Entry 8HH4 (electron microscopy, 3.10 A resolution); this record covers chains C and G of the 7 polymer chains in the assembly.

Chain C:
Molecule: ATP synthase subunit alpha
Organism: Bacillus sp. PS3
Notes: EC 7.1.2.2
Reference sequence: A0A0M3VGF9 (A0A0M3VGF9_BACP3); residue numbers follow UniProt; this construct covers 1-502
Amino-acid sequence (502 residues; each row starts with the number of its first residue):
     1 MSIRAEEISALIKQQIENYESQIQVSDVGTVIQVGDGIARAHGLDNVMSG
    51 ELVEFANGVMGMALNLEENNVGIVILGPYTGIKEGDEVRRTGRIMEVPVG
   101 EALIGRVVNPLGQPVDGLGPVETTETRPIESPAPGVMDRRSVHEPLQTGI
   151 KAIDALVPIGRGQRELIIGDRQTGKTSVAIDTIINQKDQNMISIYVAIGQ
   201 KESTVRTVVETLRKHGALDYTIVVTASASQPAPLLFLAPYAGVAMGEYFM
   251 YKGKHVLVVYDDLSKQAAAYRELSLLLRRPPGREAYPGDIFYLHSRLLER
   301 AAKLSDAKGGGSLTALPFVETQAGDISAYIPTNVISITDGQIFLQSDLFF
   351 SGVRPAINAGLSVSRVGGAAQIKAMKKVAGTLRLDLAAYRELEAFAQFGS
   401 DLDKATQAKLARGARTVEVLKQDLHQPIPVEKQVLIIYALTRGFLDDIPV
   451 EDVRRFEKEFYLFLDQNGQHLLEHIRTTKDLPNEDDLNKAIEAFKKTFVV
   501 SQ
Not modelled in the structure: 1-23, 502
Differences from the reference sequence: conflict P132 (Arg in A0A0M3VGF9), S193 (Cys in A0A0M3VGF9), F463 (Trp in A0A0M3VGF9)
Metal / ion sites: Mg2+: T176 (together with ATP)
Small-molecule neighbours: ATP (adenosine-5'-triphosphate): D170, R171, Q172, T173, G174, K175, T176, S177, F349, R354, P355, Q422, D423, L424

Chain G:
Molecule: ATP synthase gamma chain
Organism: Bacillus sp. PS3
Reference sequence: A0A0M4TPJ7 (A0A0M4TPJ7_BACP3); residues 1-285 here = UniProt positions 1-285
Amino-acid sequence (285 residues; each row starts with the number of its first residue):
     1 MASLRDIKTRINATKKTSQITKAMEMVSTSKLNRAEQNAKSFVPYMEKIQ
    51 EVVANVALGAGGASHPMLVSRPVKKTGYLVITSDRGLAGAYNSNVLRLVY
   101 QTIQKRHASPDEYAIIVIGRVGLSFFRKRNMPVILDITRLPDQPSFADIK
   151 EIARKTVGLFADGTFDELYMYYNHYVSAIQQEVTERKLLPLTDLAENKQR
   201 TVYEFEPSQEEILDVLLPQYAESLIYGALLDAKASEHAARMTAMKNATDN
   251 ANELIRTLTLSYNRARQAAITQEITEIVAGANALQ
Not modelled in the structure: 1, 285

How chain C and chain G interact:
Pairs across the interface (10; chain C residue first):
  R278(C) - A283(G)  hydrogen bond (side chain-backbone)
  R278(C) - L284(G)
  R279(C) - L284(G)
  P280(C) - L284(G)  hydrophobic
  E284(C) - E276(G)  hydrogen bond (backbone-side chain)
  D325(C) - R5(G)  salt bridge
  S327(C) - R5(G)  hydrogen bond
  F398(C) - L87(G)
  S400(C) - R120(G)  hydrogen bond (backbone-side chain)
  D401(C) - R120(G)  hydrogen bond (backbone-side chain)
Other interface residues (no listed pair), chain C (12 interface residues in all): P281, F395, L402
Other interface residues (no listed pair), chain G (10 interface residues in all): K16, T17, R85, G280

Summary:
The interface between chain C and chain G involves 12 residues on one side and 10 on the other; the contacts
include 5 hydrogen bonds and 1 salt bridge. Polar pairs include D325(C)-R5(G), R278(C)-A283(G) and
E284(C)-E276(G). Ligands of chain C: ATP.
Chain C is ATP synthase subunit alpha and chain G is ATP synthase gamma chain, both from Bacillus sp. PS3; the
structure, F1 domain of FoF1-ATPase from Bacillus PS3,101 degrees, highATP, was determined by electron
microscopy (same publication as 8HH1, 8HH2, 8HH3, 8HH5, 8HH6, 8HH7 and 5 further entries).
